PDB entry 5T5T | X-ray diffraction, 3.46 A resolution | chains B and C of the 3 polymer chains in the assembly

Chain B:
Protein: 5'-AMP-activated protein kinase subunit beta-1
From: Rattus norvegicus
UniProt: P80386 (AAKB1_RAT); residue numbers follow UniProt; this construct covers 68-270
Sequence (204 residues; row label = number of the first residue in the row):
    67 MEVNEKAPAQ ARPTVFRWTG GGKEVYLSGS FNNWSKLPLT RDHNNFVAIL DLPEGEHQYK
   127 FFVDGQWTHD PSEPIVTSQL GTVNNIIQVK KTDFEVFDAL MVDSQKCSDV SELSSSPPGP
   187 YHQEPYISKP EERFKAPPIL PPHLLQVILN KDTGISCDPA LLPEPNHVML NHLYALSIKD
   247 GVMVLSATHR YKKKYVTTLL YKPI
Unresolved in the structure: 67-76, 175-200, 218-222
Differences from the reference sequence: initiating methionine (67); engineered mutation Asp108 (Ser in P80386), His109 (Gln in P80386)
Ligand contacts: 75O (6-chloro-5-[6-(dimethylamino)-2-methoxypyridin-3-yl]-1H-indole-3-carboxylic acid): Val81, Arg83, Thr106, Arg107, Asp108, His109, Asn111, Phe112, Val113, Ile115
Swiss-Prot annotation at these positions:
  - modified residue: Ser96 (Phosphoserine), Ser101 (Phosphoserine), Thr148 (Phosphothreonine), Ser182 (Phosphoserine), Lys201 (N6-succinyllysine)
  - mutagenesis: Trp100 (W100G: Abolishes glycogen-binding; W100L: Partially inhibits glycogen-binding), Lys126 (K126Q: Abolishes glycogen-binding), Leu146 (L146A: Significantly reduces glycogen-binding), Asn150 (N150K: Abolishes glycogen-binding; N150Q: Significantly reduces glycogen-binding)

Chain C:
Protein: 5'-AMP-activated protein kinase subunit gamma-1
From: Rattus norvegicus
UniProt: P80385 (AAKG1_RAT); numbering as in UniProt (aligned over 1-330)
Sequence (330 residues; row label = number of the first residue in the row):
     1 MESVAAESAP APENEHSQET PESNSSVYTT FMKSHRCYDL IPTSSKLVVF DTSLQVKKAF
    61 FALVTNGVRA APLWDSKKQS FVGMLTITDF INILHRYYKS ALVQIYELEE HKIETWREVY
   121 LQDSFKPLVC ISPNASLFDA VSSLIRNKIH RLPVIDPESG NTLYILTHKR ILKFLKLFIT
   181 EFPKPEFMSK SLEELQIGTY ANIAMVRTTT PVYVALGIFV QHRVSALPVV DEKGRVVDIY
   241 SKFDVINLAA EKTYNNLDVS VTKALQHRSH YFEGVLKCYL HETLEAIINR LVEAEVHRLV
   301 VVDEHDVVKG IVSLSDILQA LVLTGGEKKP
Unresolved in the structure: 1-25, 269-272, 323-330
Ligand contacts:
  - ADP (adenosine-5'-diphosphate): Arg69, Gly83, Met84, Thr86, Ile87, Thr88, Asp89, Tyr120, Lys126, Pro127, Leu128, Val129, Lys148, Ile149, His150, Arg151, Pro153, Lys242
  - adenosine monophosphate (AMP), molecule 1: Arg69, Ser225, Ile239, Ser241, Phe243, Asp244, Arg268, Gly274, Val275, Leu276, Val296, His297, Arg298, Leu299, Val300
  - adenosine monophosphate (AMP), molecule 2: His150, Gly198, Thr199, Asn202, Ile203, Ala204, Val224, Ser225, Ala226, Pro228, His297, Arg298, Ile311, Ser313, Ser315, Asp316
Swiss-Prot annotation at these positions:
  - motif: Leu137 to Glu158 (AMPK pseudosubstrate)
  - binding site (ADP): Arg69, Met84 to Asp89, Val129, His150, Arg151, Lys169, Ser241 to Asp244, Arg268, Leu276, His297, Arg298
  - binding site (AMP): Arg69, Met84 to Asp89, Val129, His150, Arg151, Lys169, Thr199, Ala204, Ser225, Ala226, Ser241 to Asp244, Arg268, Leu276, His297, Arg298, Ser313 to Asp316
  - binding site (ATP): Arg69, Met84 to Asp89, Val129, His150, Arg151, Lys169, Ser241 to Asp244, Arg268, Leu276, His297, Arg298
  - modified residue: Ser260 (Phosphoserine), Thr262 (Phosphothreonine), Ser269 (Phosphoserine)

How chain B and chain C interact:
Contacting residue pairs - 49 pairs, chain B then chain C:
  Pro225(B) with Lys46(C); Asn66(C); Gly67(C)
  Ala226(B) with Ser45(C); Lys46(C), hydrogen bond (backbone-backbone)
  Leu227(B) with Pro42(C), hydrophobic; Ser44(C)
  Leu228(B) with Ser44(C), hydrogen bond (backbone-backbone); Ser45(C); Lys46(C)
  Pro229(B) with Ser44(C), hydrogen bond (backbone-side chain)
  Asp246(B) with Lys58(C), hydrogen bond (backbone-side chain)
  Val248(B) with Leu54(C), hydrophobic
  Tyr257(B) with Tyr38(C), hydrophobic; Pro133(C); Asp156(C), hydrogen bond; Leu163(C), hydrophobic
  Lys258(B) with Tyr38(C)
  Lys259(B) with Tyr38(C), hydrogen bond (backbone-side chain)
  Lys260(B) with Tyr38(C); Pro42(C); Thr43(C)
  Tyr261(B) with Thr43(C), hydrogen bond (backbone-backbone); Ser44(C); Ser45(C), hydrogen bond (backbone-backbone)
  Val262(B) with Ser45(C); Thr162(C); Leu163(C)
  Thr263(B) with Ser45(C), hydrogen bond (backbone-backbone); Lys46(C); Leu47(C), hydrogen bond (backbone-backbone)
  Thr264(B) with Leu47(C); Val49(C)
  Leu265(B) with Lys46(C); Leu47(C), hydrogen bond (backbone-backbone); Val48(C); Val49(C), hydrogen bond (backbone-backbone); Asn66(C)
  Leu266(B) with Val49(C)
  Tyr267(B) with Val48(C), hydrophobic; Val49(C), hydrogen bond (backbone-backbone); Phe50(C), hydrophobic; Asp51(C), hydrogen bond (backbone-backbone); Leu54(C), hydrophobic; Ala62(C); Asn66(C), hydrogen bond
  Pro269(B) with Asp51(C); Ser53(C); Leu54(C)
Also at the interface, not in a pair above, chain B (23 interface residues in all): Ile214, Glu230, Pro231, Lys268
Also at the interface, not in a pair above, chain C (24 interface residues in all): Ile41, Thr65, Asn134

In short:
23 residues of chain B and 24 residues of chain C are in contact, with 15 hydrogen bonds. Polar pairs include
Pro229(B)-Ser44(C), Asp246(B)-Lys58(C) and Tyr257(B)-Asp156(C). Chain B binds compound 75O. Ligands of chain
C: adenosine monophosphate and ADP.
Chain B is 5'-AMP-activated protein kinase subunit beta-1 and chain C is 5'-AMP-activated protein kinase
subunit gamma-1, both from Rattus norvegicus; the structure, AMPK bound to allosteric activator, was
determined by X-ray diffraction.
